Entry 9E1P (electron microscopy, 3.25 A resolution); this record covers chains G and J of the 11 polymer chains in the assembly.

== Chain G ==
Protein: Histone H2A type 1
From: Xenopus laevis
UniProt: P06897 (H2A1_XENLA); residues 0-129 here correspond to UniProt positions 1-130 (UniProt number = residue number + 1)
Sequence (130 residues; numbered 0 to 129; the number before each row is that of its first residue; numbering starts at 0):
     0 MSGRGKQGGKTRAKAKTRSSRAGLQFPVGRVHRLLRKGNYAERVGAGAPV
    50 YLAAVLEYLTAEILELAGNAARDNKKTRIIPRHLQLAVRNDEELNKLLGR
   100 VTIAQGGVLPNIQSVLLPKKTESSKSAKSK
Unresolved in the structure: 0-9, 119-129
Sequence notes: conflict Arg99 (Gly100 in P06897), Ser123 (Ala124 in P06897)
UniProt features mapped onto this chain:
  - modified residue: Ser1 (N-acetylserine), Lys5 (N6-(2-hydroxyisobutyryl)lysine), Lys9 (N6-(2-hydroxyisobutyryl)lysine), Lys36 (N6-(2-hydroxyisobutyryl)lysine), Lys74 (N6-(2-hydroxyisobutyryl)lysine), Lys75 (N6-(2-hydroxyisobutyryl)lysine), Lys95 (N6-(2-hydroxyisobutyryl)lysine), Gln104 (N5-methylglutamine), Lys118 (N6-(2-hydroxyisobutyryl)lysine)
  - cross-link (Glycyl lysine isopeptide (Lys-Gly)): Lys13 (interchain with G-Cter in ubiquitin), Lys15 (interchain with G-Cter in ubiquitin), Lys119 (interchain with G-Cter in ubiquitin)

== Chain J ==
Molecule: 152-nt DNA strand
From: Xenopus laevis
Sequence (152 nucleotides; numbered -75 to 76; the number before each row is that of its first residue; numbers below 1 keep their minus sign (DC-75 is residue -75)):
   -75 CCCTGGAGAATCCCGGTGCCGAGGCCGCTCAATTGGTCGTAGACAGCTCT
   -25 AGCACCGCTTAAACGCACGTACGCGCTGTCCCCCGCGTTTTAACCGCCAA
    25 GGGGATTACTCCCTAGTCTCCAGGCACGTGTCAGATATATACATCCTGTG
    75 CA

== Interface between chain G and chain J ==
Pairs across the interface (17):
  Arg11(G) with DT43(J), hydrogen bond to the base; DC44(J), hydrogen bond to the sugar
  Lys13(G) with DA46(J), salt bridge to the phosphate
  Arg29(G) with DG48(J), hydrogen bond to the phosphate; DC49(J), salt bridge to the phosphate
  Arg42(G) with DT38(J), sugar contact; DA39(J), phosphate contact
  Val43(G) with DT38(J), sugar contact; DA39(J), hydrogen bond to the phosphate
  Gly44(G) with DT38(J), phosphate contact
  Ala45(G) with DT38(J), hydrogen bond to the phosphate
  Lys75(G) with DG58(J), phosphate contact; DA59(J), salt bridge to the phosphate
  Thr76(G) with DA57(J), phosphate contact; DG58(J), hydrogen bond to the phosphate
  Arg77(G) with DA57(J), hydrogen bond to the sugar; DG58(J), hydrogen bond to the phosphate
Interface residues without a listed pair, chain G (12 interface residues in all): His31, Glu41

== Summary ==
Chain G and chain J form an interface of 12 and 10 residues respectively; the contacts include 8 hydrogen
bonds and 3 salt bridges. Among the polar pairs are Arg11(G)-DT43(J), Arg11(G)-DC44(J) and Arg77(G)-DA57(J).
Chain G is Histone H2A type 1 and chain J is a 152-nt DNA strand, both from Xenopus laevis; the structure,
Snf2h bound nucleosome complex - ClassB2, was determined by electron microscopy, deposited together with 9E1L,
9E1M, 9E1N, 9E1O, 9E1Q, 9E1R and 4 further entries.
